5U1D - chains A and X of the 3 polymer chains in the assembly; structure by electron microscopy, 3.97 A resolution.

Chain A:
Molecule: Antigen peptide transporter 1
Source organism: Homo sapiens
UniProt: Q03518 (TAP1_HUMAN); residues 1-748 here correspond to UniProt positions 61-808 (UniProt number = residue number + 60)
Sequence (748 residues; numbered 1 to 748; the number before each row is that of its first residue):
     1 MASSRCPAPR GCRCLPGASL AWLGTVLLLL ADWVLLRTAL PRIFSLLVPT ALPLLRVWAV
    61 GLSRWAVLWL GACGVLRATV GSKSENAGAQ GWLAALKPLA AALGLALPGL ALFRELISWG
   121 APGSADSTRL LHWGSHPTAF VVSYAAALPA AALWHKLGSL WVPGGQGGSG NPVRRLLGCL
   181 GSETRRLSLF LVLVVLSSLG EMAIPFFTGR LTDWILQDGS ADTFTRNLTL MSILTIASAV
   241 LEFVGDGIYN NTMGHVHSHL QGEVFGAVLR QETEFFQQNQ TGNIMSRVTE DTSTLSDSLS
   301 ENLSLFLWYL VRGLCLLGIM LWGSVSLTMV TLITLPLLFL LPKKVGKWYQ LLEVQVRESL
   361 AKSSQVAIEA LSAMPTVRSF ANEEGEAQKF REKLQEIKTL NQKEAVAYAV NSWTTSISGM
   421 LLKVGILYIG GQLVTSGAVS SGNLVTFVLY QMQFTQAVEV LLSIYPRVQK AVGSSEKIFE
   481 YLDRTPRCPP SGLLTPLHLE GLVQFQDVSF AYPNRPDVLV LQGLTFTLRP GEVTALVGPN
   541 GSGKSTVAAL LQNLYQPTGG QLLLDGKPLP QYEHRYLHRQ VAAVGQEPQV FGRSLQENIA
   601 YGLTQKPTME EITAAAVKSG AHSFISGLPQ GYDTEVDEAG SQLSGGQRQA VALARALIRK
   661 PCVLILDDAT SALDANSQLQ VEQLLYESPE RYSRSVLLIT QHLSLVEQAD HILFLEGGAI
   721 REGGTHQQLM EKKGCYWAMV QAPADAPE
Disordered / not traced: 1-172, 323-324, 485-491, 743-748

Chain X:
Molecule: TAP transporter inhibitor ICP47
Source organism: Human herpesvirus 1
UniProt: A0A140GKJ0 (A0A140GKJ0_HHV1); numbering as in UniProt (aligned over 1-88)
Sequence (88 residues; each row starts with the number of its first residue):
     1 MSWALEMADT FLDNMRVGPR TYADVRDEIN KRGREDREAA RTAVHDPERP LLRSPGLLPE
    61 IAPNASLGVV HRRTGGTVTD SPRNPVTR
Disordered / not traced: 56-88

How chain A and chain X interact:
Residue-residue contacts (9; chain A residue first):
  S298(A) - K31(X)  hydrogen bond
  E301(A) - D24(X)
  E353(A) - M1(X)
  R357(A) - M1(X)
  Q365(A) - V44(X)
  S372(A) - L51(X)
  Y408(A) - E6(X)
  Q456(A) - N14(X)  hydrogen bond
  Q456(A) - R16(X)
Interface residues without a listed pair, chain A (11 interface residues in all): Y309, Y349, P375
Interface residues without a listed pair, chain X (12 interface residues in all): L5, D9, P19, L52
Interface features reported in the paper:
  - specific contacts: Y408(A)-L5(X) (hydrophobic contact)

Summary:
11 residues of chain A and 12 residues of chain X are in contact; the contacts include 2 hydrogen bonds. Polar
contacts include S298(A)-K31(X) and Q456(A)-N14(X). The paper describes a hydrophobic contact between Y408(A)
and L5(X).
Here chain A is Antigen peptide transporter 1 (Homo sapiens) and chain X is TAP transporter inhibitor ICP47
(Human herpesvirus 1). Entry 5U1D (Cryo-EM structure of the human TAP ATP-Binding Cassette Transporter) was
determined by electron microscopy.
